7JPS - chains B and G of the 7 polymer chains in the assembly; structure by electron microscopy, 4.40 A resolution (low resolution: residue-level contacts below are approximate; hydrogen-bond / salt-bridge calls are withheld).

== Chain B ==
Name: Origin recognition complex subunit 2
Organism: Homo sapiens
UniProtKB: Q13416 (ORC2_HUMAN); numbering as in UniProt (aligned over 1-577)
Amino-acid sequence (577 residues; each row starts with the number of its first residue):
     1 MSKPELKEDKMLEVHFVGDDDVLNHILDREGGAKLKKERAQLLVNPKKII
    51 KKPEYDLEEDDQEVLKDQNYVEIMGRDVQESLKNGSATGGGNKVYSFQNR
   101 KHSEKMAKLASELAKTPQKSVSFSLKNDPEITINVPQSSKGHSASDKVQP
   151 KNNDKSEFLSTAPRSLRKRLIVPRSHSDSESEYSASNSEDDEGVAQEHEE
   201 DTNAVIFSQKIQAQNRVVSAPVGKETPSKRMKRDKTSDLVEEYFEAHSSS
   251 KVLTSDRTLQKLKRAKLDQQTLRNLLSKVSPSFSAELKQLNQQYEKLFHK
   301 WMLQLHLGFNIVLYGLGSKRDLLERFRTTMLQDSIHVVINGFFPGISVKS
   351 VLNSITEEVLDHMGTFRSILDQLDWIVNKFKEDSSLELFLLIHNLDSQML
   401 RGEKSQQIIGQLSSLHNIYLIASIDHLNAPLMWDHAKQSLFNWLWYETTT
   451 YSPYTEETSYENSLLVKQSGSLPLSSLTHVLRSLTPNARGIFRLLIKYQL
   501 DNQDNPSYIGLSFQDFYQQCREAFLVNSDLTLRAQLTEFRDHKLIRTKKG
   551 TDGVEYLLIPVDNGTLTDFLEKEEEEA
Not modelled in the structure: 1-267, 467-577
UniProt features mapped onto this chain:
  - modified residue: Thr-116 (Phosphothreonine), Ser-122 (Phosphoserine), Ser-138 (Phosphoserine), Thr-226 (Phosphothreonine), Ser-248 (Phosphoserine), Ser-280 (Phosphoserine)
Bound ions: K+: Asn-310, Ile-418
What the authors report for this chain:
  - binding site for the 13-nt DNA strand: Gly-364 to Ser-368

== Chain G ==
Molecule: 13-nt DNA strand
Organism: Spodoptera frugiperda
Sequence (13 nucleotides; numbered 1 to 13; the number before each row is that of its first residue):
     1 ATTATATATATAT

== How chain B and chain G interact ==
Residue-residue contacts - 6 pairs, chain B then chain G:
  Lys-349(B) / DT7(G)
  Arg-367(B) / DA8(G)
  Arg-367(B) / DT9(G)
  Arg-367(B) / DA10(G)
  Ser-368(B) / DA8(G)
  Ile-369(B) / DT7(G)
Also at the interface, not in a pair above, chain G (5 interface residues in all): DA6

== Overview ==
Chain B and chain G form an interface of 4 and 5 residues respectively. Asn-310(B) and Ile-418(B) coordinate
K+. From the paper: a binding site for the 13-nt DNA strand at Gly-364(B).
Chain B is Origin recognition complex subunit 2 (Homo sapiens) and chain G is a 13-nt DNA strand (Spodoptera
frugiperda); the structure, ORC-DNA: Human Origin Recognition Complex (ORC) with DNA bound in the core, was
determined by electron microscopy, deposited together with 7JPP, 7JPR, 7JPO and 7JPQ.
